PDB entry 5GID | X-ray diffraction, 2.15 A resolution | chains A and C

[Chain A]
Protein: Vitamin D3 receptor
Source organism: Rattus norvegicus
Reference sequence: P13053 (VDR_RAT); residue numbers follow UniProt; this construct covers 124-164, 212-419
Chain sequence (249 residues; row label = number of the first residue in the row; note: 47 numbers in that range are skipped by the numbering (no residue carries them; nothing is unmodelled there)):
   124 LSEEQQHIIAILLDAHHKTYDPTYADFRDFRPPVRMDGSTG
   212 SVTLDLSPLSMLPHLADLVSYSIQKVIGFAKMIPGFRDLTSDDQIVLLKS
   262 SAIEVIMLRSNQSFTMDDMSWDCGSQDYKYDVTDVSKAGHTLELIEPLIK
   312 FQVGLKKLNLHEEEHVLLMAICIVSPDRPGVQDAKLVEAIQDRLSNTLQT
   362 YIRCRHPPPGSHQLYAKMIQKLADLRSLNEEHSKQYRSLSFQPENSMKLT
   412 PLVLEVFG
Unresolved in the structure: 160-164, 212-218
Curated features (UniProtKB/Swiss-Prot):
  - region: Lys242 to Lys260 (Interaction with coactivator LXXLL motif)
  - binding site (calcitriol): Tyr143, Ser233, Arg270, Ser274, His301, His393
  - motif: Pro412 to Gly419 (9aaTAD)

[Chain C]
Protein: SRC1
Chain sequence (9 residues; each row starts with the number of its first residue):
   626 NHPMLMNLL

[How chain A and chain C interact]
Residue-residue contacts (17; chain A residue first):
  Ile238(A) - Leu630(C)  hydrophobic
  Ile238(A) - Leu633(C)  hydrophobic
  Ile238(A) - Leu634(C)  hydrophobic
  Lys242(A) - Leu633(C)  hydrogen bond (side chain-backbone)
  Lys242(A) - Leu634(C)  hydrogen bond (side chain-backbone)
  Ser252(A) - Met631(C)  hydrogen bond
  Gln255(A) - Leu634(C)
  Ile256(A) - His627(C)
  Ile256(A) - Leu630(C)  hydrophobic
  Leu259(A) - Leu630(C)  hydrophobic
  Leu259(A) - Leu634(C)  hydrophobic
  Lys260(A) - His627(C)
  Pro412(A) - Met629(C)
  Glu416(A) - His627(C)
  Glu416(A) - Pro628(C)
  Glu416(A) - Met629(C)  hydrogen bond (side chain-backbone)
  Glu416(A) - Leu630(C)  hydrogen bond (side chain-backbone)
Also at the interface, not in a pair above, chain A (13 interface residues in all): Gln235, Phe247, Leu413, Val417

[In short]
Chain A and chain C form an interface of 13 and 7 residues respectively, with 5 hydrogen bonds. Among the
polar pairs are Lys242(A)-Leu633(C), Lys242(A)-Leu634(C) and Ser252(A)-Met631(C). Curated annotation (UniProt)
lists 6 calcitriol-binding residues on chain A.
Chain A is Vitamin D3 receptor (Rattus norvegicus) and chain C is SRC1; the structure, Crystal structure of
VDR in complex with DLAM-4 (C2 form), was determined by X-ray diffraction, deposited together with 5GIC and
5GIE.
